PDB entry 1DM0 | X-ray diffraction, 2.50 A resolution | chains A and C of the 6 polymer chains in the assembly

# Chain A
Molecule: Shiga toxin A subunit
From: Shigella dysenteriae
Notes: EC 3.2.2.22
UniProtKB: Q7BQ99 (Q7BQ99_SHIDY); residues 1-287 here correspond to UniProt positions 23-309 (UniProt number = residue number + 22)
Amino-acid sequence (287 residues; row label = number of the first residue in the row):
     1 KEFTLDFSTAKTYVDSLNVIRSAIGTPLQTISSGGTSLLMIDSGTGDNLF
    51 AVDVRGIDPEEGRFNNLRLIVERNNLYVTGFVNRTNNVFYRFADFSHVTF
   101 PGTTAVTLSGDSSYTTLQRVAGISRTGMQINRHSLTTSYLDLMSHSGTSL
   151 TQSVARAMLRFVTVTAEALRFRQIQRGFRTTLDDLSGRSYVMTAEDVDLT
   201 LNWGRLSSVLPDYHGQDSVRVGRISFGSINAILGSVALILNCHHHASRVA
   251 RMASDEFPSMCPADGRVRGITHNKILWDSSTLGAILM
Unresolved in the structure: 43-46, 184-188, 243-256
Disulfide bonds: Cys242-Cys261

# Chain C
Molecule: Shiga toxin B subunit
From: Shigella dysenteriae
UniProtKB: Q7BQ98 (Q7BQ98_SHIDY); residues 1-69 here correspond to UniProt positions 21-89 (UniProt number = residue number + 20)
Amino-acid sequence (69 residues; numbered 1 to 69; the number before each row is that of its first residue):
     1 TPDCVTGKVEYTKYNDDDTFTVKVGDKELFTNRWNLQSLLLSAQITGMTV
    51 TIKTNACHNGGGFSEVIFR
Disulfide bonds: Cys4-Cys57

# How chain A and chain C interact
Residue-residue contacts (12; chain A residue first):
  Arg266(A) - Lys8(C)
  Arg266(A) - Thr46(C)
  Arg266(A) - Gly47(C)
  Arg266(A) - Met48(C)
  Arg266(A) - Arg69(C)  hydrogen bond (side chain-backbone)
  Arg268(A) - Ile45(C)  hydrogen bond (side chain-backbone)
  Ser279(A) - Thr46(C)
  Gly283(A) - Ser42(C)  hydrogen bond (backbone-side chain)
  Gly283(A) - Thr46(C)
  Met287(A) - Ser38(C)
  Met287(A) - Leu39(C)  hydrophobic
  Met287(A) - Ser42(C)
Also at the interface, not in a pair above, chain A (9 interface residues in all): Asp264, Gly265, Ser280, Leu286
Also at the interface, not in a pair above, chain C (10 interface residues in all): Thr49

# Overview
9 residues of chain A face 10 of chain C across their interface; the contacts include 3 hydrogen bonds. Polar
pairs include Arg266(A)-Arg69(C), Arg268(A)-Ile45(C) and Gly283(A)-Ser42(C).
Here chain A is Shiga toxin A subunit and chain C is Shiga toxin B subunit, both from Shigella dysenteriae.
Entry 1DM0 (SHIGA TOXIN) was determined by X-ray diffraction.
